Entry 9FYD (X-ray diffraction, 2.30 A resolution); this record covers chains B and E of the 6 polymer chains in the assembly.

[Chain B]
Name: Tubulin beta-2B chain
Organism: Bos taurus
Reference sequence: Q6B856 (TBB2B_BOVIN); the author numbering skips numbers that UniProt does not, so the offset changes along the chain: 1-42 = UniProt 1-42; 45-360 = UniProt 43-358; 369-455 = UniProt 359-445
Chain sequence (445 residues; numbered 1 to 455; 10 numbers in that range are skipped by the numbering (no residue carries them; nothing is unmodelled there); the number before each row is that of its first residue):
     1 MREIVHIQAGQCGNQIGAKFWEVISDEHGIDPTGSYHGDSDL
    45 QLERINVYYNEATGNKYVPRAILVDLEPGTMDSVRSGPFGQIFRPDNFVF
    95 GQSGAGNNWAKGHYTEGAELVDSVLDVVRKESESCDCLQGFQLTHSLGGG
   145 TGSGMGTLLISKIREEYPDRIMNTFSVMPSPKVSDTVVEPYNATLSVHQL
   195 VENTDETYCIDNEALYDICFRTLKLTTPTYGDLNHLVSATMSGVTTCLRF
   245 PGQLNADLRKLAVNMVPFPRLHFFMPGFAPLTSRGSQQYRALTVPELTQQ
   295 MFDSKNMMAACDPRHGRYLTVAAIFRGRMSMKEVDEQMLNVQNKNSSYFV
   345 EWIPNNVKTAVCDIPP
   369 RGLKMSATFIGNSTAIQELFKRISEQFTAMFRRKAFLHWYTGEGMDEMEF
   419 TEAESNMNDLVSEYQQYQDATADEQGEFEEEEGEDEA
Unresolved in the structure: 279-281, 439-455
Ion coordination: Mg2+: Gln11 (together with GDP); Ca2+: Glu113 (shared with 1 residue of chain C)
Ligand contacts: GDP (guanosine-5'-diphosphate): Gly10, Gln11, Cys12, Gln15, Ile16, Asp69, Ala99, Asn101, Ser140, Gly142, Gly143, Gly144, Thr145, Gly146, Val171, Pro173, Val177, Asp179, Glu183, Asn206, Leu209, Tyr224, Leu227, Asn228
Swiss-Prot annotation at these positions:
  - motif: Met1 to Ile4 (MREI motif)
  - binding site (GTP): Gln11, Glu71, Ser140, Gly144, Thr145, Gly146, Asn206, Asn228
  - binding site (Mg(2+)): Glu71
  - modified residue: Ser40 (Phosphoserine), Thr57 (Phosphothreonine), Lys60 (N6-acetyllysine), Ser174 (Phosphoserine), Thr287 (Phosphothreonine), Thr292 (Phosphothreonine), Arg320 (Omega-N-methylarginine), Glu448 (5-glutamyl polyglutamate)
  - cross-link (Glycyl lysine isopeptide (Lys-Gly)): Lys60 (interchain with G-Cter in ubiquitin), Lys326 (interchain with G-Cter in ubiquitin)

[Chain E]
Name: Stathmin-4
Organism: Rattus norvegicus
Reference sequence: P63043 (STMN4_RAT); residues 5-145 here correspond to UniProt positions 49-189 (UniProt number = residue number + 44)
Chain sequence (143 residues; each row starts with the number of its first residue):
     3 MADMEVIELNKCTSGQSFEVILKPPSFDGVPEFNASLPRRRDPSLEEIQK
    53 KLEAAEERRKYQEAELLKHLAEKREHEREVIQKAIEENNNFIKMAKEKLA
   103 QKMESNKENREAHLAAMLERLQEKDKHAEEVRKNKELKEEASR
Unresolved in the structure: 3-5, 27-43, 143-145
Differences from the reference sequence: initiating methionine (3); expression tag (4)
Swiss-Prot annotation at these positions:
  - modified residue: Ser46 (Phosphoserine)

[Interface between chain B and chain E]
Residue-residue contacts - 26 pairs, chain B then chain E:
  His107(B) - Lys75(E)  hydrogen bond
  Tyr108(B) - His78(E)  hydrogen bond
  Tyr108(B) - Glu79(E)
  Tyr108(B) - Val82(E)  hydrophobic
  Tyr108(B) - Ile83(E)
  Leu152(B) - Glu79(E)
  Ser155(B) - Leu72(E)
  Ser155(B) - Lys75(E)
  Ser155(B) - Arg76(E)  hydrogen bond
  Lys156(B) - Arg76(E)
  Arg158(B) - Leu68(E)
  Glu159(B) - Leu69(E)
  Glu159(B) - Leu72(E)
  Glu159(B) - Arg76(E)  salt bridge
  Pro162(B) - Glu65(E)
  Gln193(B) - Lys75(E)
  Glu196(B) - His71(E)  salt bridge
  Thr409(B) - Glu89(E)
  Glu411(B) - Val82(E)
  Glu411(B) - Ala86(E)
  Gly412(B) - Val82(E)
  Gly412(B) - Lys85(E)
  Gly412(B) - Ala86(E)
  Met413(B) - Val82(E)
  Met413(B) - Lys85(E)
  Glu417(B) - His78(E)  salt bridge
Also at the interface, not in a pair above, chain B (19 interface residues in all): Thr109, Asn197, Gly410, Asp414
Also at the interface, not in a pair above, chain E (15 interface residues in all): Ala73

[Overview]
19 residues of chain B face 15 of chain E across their interface, with 3 hydrogen bonds and 3 salt bridges.
Polar pairs include Glu159(B)-Arg76(E), Glu196(B)-His71(E) and Glu417(B)-His78(E). Ligands of chain B: GDP.
UniProt lists 8 GTP-binding residues and Mg2+-binding residue Glu71(B) on chain B.
Here chain B is Tubulin beta-2B chain (Bos taurus) and chain E is Stathmin-4 (Rattus norvegicus). Entry 9FYD
(tubulin - cryptophycin-uD[Dab] complex) was determined by X-ray diffraction.
